PDB entry 8TPJ | electron microscopy, 2.10 A resolution | chains A and L of the 20 polymer chains in the assembly

== Chain A ==
Protein: Phycobiliprotein ApcE
From: Synechocystis sp. PCC 6803
UniProt: Q55544 (APCE_SYNY3); residues 1-896 here = UniProt positions 1-896
Amino-acid sequence (896 residues; numbered 1 to 896; the number before each row is that of its first residue):
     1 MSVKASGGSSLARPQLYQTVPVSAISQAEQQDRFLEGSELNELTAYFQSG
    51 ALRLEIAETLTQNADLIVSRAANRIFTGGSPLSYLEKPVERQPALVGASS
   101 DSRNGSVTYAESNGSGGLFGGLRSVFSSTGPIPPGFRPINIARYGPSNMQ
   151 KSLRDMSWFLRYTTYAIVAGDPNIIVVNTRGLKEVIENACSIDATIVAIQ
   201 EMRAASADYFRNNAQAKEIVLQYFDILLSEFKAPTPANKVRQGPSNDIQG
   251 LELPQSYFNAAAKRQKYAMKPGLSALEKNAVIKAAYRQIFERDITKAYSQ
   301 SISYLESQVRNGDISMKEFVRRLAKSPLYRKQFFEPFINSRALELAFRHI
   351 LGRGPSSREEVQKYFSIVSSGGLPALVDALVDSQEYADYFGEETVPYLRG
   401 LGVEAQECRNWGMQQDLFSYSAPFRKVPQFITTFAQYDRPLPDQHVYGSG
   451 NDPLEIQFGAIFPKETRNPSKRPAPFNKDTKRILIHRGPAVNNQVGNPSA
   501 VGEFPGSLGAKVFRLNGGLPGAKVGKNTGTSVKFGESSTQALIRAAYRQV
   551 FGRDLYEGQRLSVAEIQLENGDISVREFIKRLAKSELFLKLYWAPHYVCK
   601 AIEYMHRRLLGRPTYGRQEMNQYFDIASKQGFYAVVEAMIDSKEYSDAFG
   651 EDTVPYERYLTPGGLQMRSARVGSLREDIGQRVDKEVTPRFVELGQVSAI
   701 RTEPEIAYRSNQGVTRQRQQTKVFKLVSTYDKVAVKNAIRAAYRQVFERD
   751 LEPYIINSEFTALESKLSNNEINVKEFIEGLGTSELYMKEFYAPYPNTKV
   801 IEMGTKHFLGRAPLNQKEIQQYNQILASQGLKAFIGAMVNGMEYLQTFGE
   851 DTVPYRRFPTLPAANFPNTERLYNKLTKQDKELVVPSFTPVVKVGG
Unresolved in the structure: 1-686
Ligand contacts:
  - phycocyanobilin (CYC), molecule 1: G713, V714, R718, F858, P859, T860, L861, P862, A863, F866
  - phycocyanobilin (CYC), molecule 2: R749, L876, T877, K878
  - phycocyanobilin (CYC), molecule 3: A762, S765, K766, S768, N769, E771
  - phycocyanobilin (CYC), molecule 4: P796, N797, T798, Q816, I819, Q820, N823, Q824, S887, K893
Swiss-Prot annotation at these positions:
  - binding site ((2R,3E)-phycocyanobilin): C190

== Chain L ==
Protein: Allophycocyanin alpha chain
From: Synechocystis sp. PCC 6803
UniProt: Q01951 (PHAA_SYNY3); residues 1-161 here = UniProt positions 1-161
Amino-acid sequence (161 residues; each row starts with the number of its first residue):
     1 MSIVTKSIVNADAEARYLSPGELDRIKAFVTGGAARLRIAETLTGSRETI
    51 VKQAGDRLFQKRPDIVSPGGNAYGEEMTATCLRDMDYYLRLVTYGVVSGD
   101 VTPIEEIGLVGVREMYRSLGTPIEAVAQSVREMKEVASGLMSSDDAAEAS
   151 AYFDFVIGKMS
Unresolved in the structure: 1
Covalently attached groups: phycocyanobilin (CYC) linked to C81
Ligand contacts: phycocyanobilin (CYC): L58, I65, N71, A72, M77, T80, R83, D84, M85, Y87, Y88, I107, G108, M115, Y116, L119, T121, P122, A125, V126, S129
Swiss-Prot annotation at these positions:
  - binding site ((2R,3E)-phycocyanobilin): C81
  - modified residue: N71 (N4-methylasparagine)

== How chain A and chain L interact ==
Pairs across the interface - 29 pairs, chain A then chain L:
  P689(A) with K52(L)
  R690(A) with E76(L), salt bridge; A79(L)
  F691(A) with V51(L), hydrophobic; K52(L); A79(L); L82(L), hydrophobic; R83(L); D86(L)
  V692(A) with R47(L)
  L694(A) with E76(L); A79(L); T80(L); R83(L), hydrogen bond (backbone-side chain)
  G695(A) with R83(L); Y87(L)
  Q719(A) with E106(L)
  Q720(A) with T5(L); V9(L)
  T721(A) with V9(L)
  K722(A) with N10(L); A13(L); E14(L), salt bridge
  F724(A) with A13(L); E14(L)
  N737(A) with E14(L)
  R744(A) with A13(L), hydrogen bond (side chain-backbone); E14(L); A15(L)
Other interface residues (no listed pair), chain A (15 interface residues in all): R716, D750
Other interface residues (no listed pair), chain L (18 interface residues in all): E48

== Summary ==
The interface between chain A and chain L involves 15 residues on one side and 18 on the other, with 2
hydrogen bonds and 2 salt bridges. Polar contacts include R690(A)-E76(L), K722(A)-E14(L) and L694(A)-R83(L).
Bound to chain A: 4 copies of phycocyanobilin.
Chain A is Phycobiliprotein ApcE and chain L is Allophycocyanin alpha chain, both from Synechocystis sp. PCC
6803; the structure, Top cylinder bound to OCP from high-resolution phycobilisome quenched by OCP (local
refinement), was determined by electron microscopy, deposited together with 8TO2.
